PDB entry 4G9F | X-ray diffraction, 1.90 A resolution | chains A and D of the 5 polymer chains in the assembly

== Chain A ==
Molecule: HLA class I histocompatibility antigen, B-27 alpha chain
From: Homo sapiens
UniProtKB: P03989 (1B27_HUMAN); residues 1-276 here correspond to UniProt positions 25-300 (UniProt number = residue number + 24)
Amino-acid sequence (276 residues; row label = number of the first residue in the row):
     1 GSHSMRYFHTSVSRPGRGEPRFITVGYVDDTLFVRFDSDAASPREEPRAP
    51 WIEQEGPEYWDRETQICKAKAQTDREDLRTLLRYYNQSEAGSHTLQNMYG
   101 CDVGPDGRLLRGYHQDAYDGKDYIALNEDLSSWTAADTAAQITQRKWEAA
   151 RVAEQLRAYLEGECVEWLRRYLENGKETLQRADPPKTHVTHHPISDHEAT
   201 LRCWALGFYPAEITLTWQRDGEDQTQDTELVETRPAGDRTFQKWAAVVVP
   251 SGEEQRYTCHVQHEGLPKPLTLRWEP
Disulfide bonds: Cys-101/Cys-164, Cys-203/Cys-259

== Chain D ==
Molecule: alpha chain C12C TCR
From: Homo sapiens
Amino-acid sequence (204 residues; each row starts with the number of its first residue; note: 15 numbers in that range are skipped by the numbering (no residue carries them; nothing is unmodelled there); a row labelled like 84A-84C holds insertion residues (84A, then the next letters in order)):
     3 KITQTQPGMFVQEKEAVTLDCTYDTSDQSYG
    39 LFWYKQPSSGEMIFLIYQGSYDEQ
    66 NATEG
    78 RYSLNFQ
84A-84C KAR
    85 KSANLVISASQLGDSAMYFCAMRDLRDNFNKFYFGSGTKLNVKPNIQNPD
   135 PAVYQLRDSKSSDKSVCLFTDFDSQTNVSQSKDSDVYITDKCVLDMRSMD
   185 FKSNSAVAWSNKSDFACANAFNNSIIPEDTFFPS
Disulfide bonds: Cys-23/Cys-104, Cys-151/Cys-201

== Chain A / chain D interface ==
Residue-residue contacts - 15 pairs, chain A then chain D:
  Glu-58(A) with Gln-30(D)
  Arg-62(A) with Gln-30(D), hydrogen bond; Ser-31(D), hydrogen bond; Tyr-59(D), hydrogen bond; Leu-109(D)
  Gln-65(A) with Leu-109(D), hydrogen bond (side chain-backbone); Arg-110(D), hydrogen bond (side chain-backbone); Asn-112(D)
  Ile-66(A) with Leu-109(D), hydrophobic
  Lys-68(A) with Asn-112(D)
  Ala-69(A) with Asn-112(D), hydrogen bond (backbone-side chain)
  Arg-151(A) with Asp-60(D), salt bridge; Gln-62(D)
  Gln-155(A) with Tyr-59(D); Asp-60(D)
Interface residues without a listed pair, chain A (10 interface residues in all): Gln-72, Glu-163
Interface residues without a listed pair, chain D (10 interface residues in all): Asp-29, Asp-111

== Summary ==
Chain A and chain D each contribute 10 residues to their interface; the contacts include 6 hydrogen bonds and
1 salt bridge. Among the polar pairs are Arg-151(A)/Asp-60(D), Arg-62(A)/Gln-30(D) and Arg-62(A)/Ser-31(D).
Chain A is HLA class I histocompatibility antigen, B-27 alpha chain and chain D is alpha chain C12C TCR, both
from Homo sapiens; the structure, Crystal Structure of C12C TCR-HLAB2705-KK10-L6M, was determined by X-ray
diffraction together with 4G8G, 4G8I and 4G9D from the same study.
